6TEH - chains C and A of the 4 polymer chains in the assembly; structure by electron microscopy, 3.99 A resolution.

[Chain C]
Name: Putative gene transfer agent protein
Source organism: Rhodobacter capsulatus
Reference sequence: A0A9U0 (A0A9U0_RHOCA); residue numbers follow UniProt; this construct covers 1-296
Amino-acid sequence (296 residues; numbered 1 to 296; the number before each row is that of its first residue):
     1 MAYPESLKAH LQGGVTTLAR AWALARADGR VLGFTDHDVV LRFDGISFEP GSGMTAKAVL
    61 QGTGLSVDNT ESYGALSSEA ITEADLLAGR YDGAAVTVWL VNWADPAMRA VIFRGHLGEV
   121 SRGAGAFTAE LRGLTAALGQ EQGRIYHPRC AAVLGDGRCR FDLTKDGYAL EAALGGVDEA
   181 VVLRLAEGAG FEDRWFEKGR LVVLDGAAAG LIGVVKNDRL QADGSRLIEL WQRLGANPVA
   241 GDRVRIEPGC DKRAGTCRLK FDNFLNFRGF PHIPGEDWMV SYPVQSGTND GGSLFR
Unresolved in the structure: 1-3, 296
Ligand contacts: 4Fe-4S cluster (SF4): C150, A152, V153, C159, C250, K252, C257, N263, N266, F267

[Chain A]
Name: Putative gene transfer agent protein
Source organism: Rhodobacter capsulatus
Reference sequence: A0A9T9 (A0A9T9_RHOCA); residue numbers follow UniProt; this construct covers 1-210
Amino-acid sequence (210 residues; each row starts with the number of its first residue):
     1 MAFHEVRFPA NLSFGSVGGP ERRTEIVTLS SGHEERNSPW AHSRRHYDAG VGLRSLDDVE
    61 RLIAFFEARG GQLHGFRWKD WADFKSCPAS RAVAHEDQLI GMGDGVTTAF QLVKTYVSGG
   121 QSYLRPIVKP VEGTVKLGIA GDHQAEAVNF AVDHATGIVS FNEPPPQGAR VTAGFEFDVP
   181 VRFDTDRIAV SVQSFQAGDL PQVPVVEVRI
Unresolved in the structure: 1, 83-156, 210

[How chain C and chain A interact]
Pairs across the interface - 19 pairs, chain C then chain A:
  G14(C) with E35(A); R36(A), hydrogen bond (backbone-backbone)
  T16(C) with E35(A); R36(A); N37(A); S38(A)
  T17(C) with N37(A); S38(A), hydrogen bond (side chain-backbone)
  L18(C) with N37(A), hydrogen bond (backbone-side chain)
  A19(C) with P39(A), hydrophobic
  D36(C) with P39(A)
  H37(C) with P39(A); W40(A); A41(A)
  D38(C) with W40(A); R209(A), salt bridge
  V39(C) with H42(A)
  W103(C) with S38(A), hydrogen bond (side chain-backbone); A41(A), hydrophobic
Interface residues without a listed pair, chain A (10 interface residues in all): E34
The authors on this interface:
  - interface residues, chain A: R209(A)

[Overview]
Chain C and chain A each contribute 10 residues to their interface, with 4 hydrogen bonds and 1 salt bridge.
Polar contacts include D38(C)-R209(A), T17(C)-S38(A) and L18(C)-N37(A). Bound to chain C: 4Fe-4S cluster. From
the paper: the interface residue R209(A).
Chain C is Putative gene transfer agent protein and chain A is Putative gene transfer agent protein, both from
Rhodobacter capsulatus; the structure, Baseplate of native GTA particle computed with C3 symmetry, was
determined by electron microscopy (same publication as 6TB9, 6TBA, 6TE8, 6TE9, 6TEB, 6TO8 and 3 further
entries).
